9FAN - chains H and L of the 3 polymer chains in the assembly; structure by electron microscopy, 2.90 A resolution.

== Chain H ==
Molecule: Neuroligin-2
Organism: Homo sapiens
UniProtKB: Q8NFZ4 (NLGN2_HUMAN); residues 668-700 here = UniProt positions 668-700
Amino-acid sequence (33 residues; each row starts with the number of its first residue):
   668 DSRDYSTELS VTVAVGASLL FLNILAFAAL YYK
Curated features (UniProtKB/Swiss-Prot):
  - region: Val-678 to Tyr-698 (Required for interaction with LHFPL4)

== Chain L ==
Molecule: LHFPL tetraspan subfamily member 4 protein
Organism: Homo sapiens
UniProtKB: Q7Z7J7 (LHPL4_HUMAN); residue numbers follow UniProt; this construct covers 11-203
Amino-acid sequence (193 residues; row label = number of the first residue in the row):
    11 YHEHYMRNSR AIGVLWAIFT ICFAIINVVV FIQPYWVGDS VSTPKPGYFG LFHYCVGSGL
    71 AGRELTCRGS FTDFSTIPSS AFKAAAFFVL LSMVLILGCI TCFSLFFFCN TATVYKICAW
   131 MQLLAALCLV LGCMIFPDGW DAETIRDMCG AKTGKYSLGD CSVRWAYILA IIGILNALIL
   191 SFLAFVLGNR QTD
Cystine bridges: Cys-65/Cys-77, Cys-109/Cys-128, Cys-159/Cys-171
Small-molecule neighbours: phosphatidylglycerol (PGW; (1R)-2-{[(S)-{[(2S)-2,3-dihydroxypropyl]oxy}(hydroxy)phosphoryl]oxy}-1-[(hexadecanoyloxy)methyl]ethyl (9Z)-octadec-9-enoate): Arg-20, Ala-27, Ile-28, Ile-31, Ile-35, Ile-110, Phe-113, Ser-114, Phe-116, Phe-117, Phe-118, Cys-119, Thr-121, Tyr-125

== Chain H / chain L interface ==
Residue-residue contacts (35; chain H residue first):
  Asp-668(H) / Arg-73(L)
  Arg-670(H) / Asp-49(L)  salt bridge
  Arg-670(H) / Ser-50(L)  hydrogen bond (side chain-backbone)
  Arg-670(H) / Val-51(L)
  Arg-670(H) / Thr-53(L)  hydrogen bond (side chain-backbone)
  Arg-670(H) / Pro-56(L)
  Tyr-672(H) / Asp-49(L)  hydrogen bond
  Tyr-672(H) / Ser-172(L)
  Tyr-672(H) / Arg-174(L)
  Glu-675(H) / Arg-174(L)  salt bridge
  Glu-675(H) / Trp-175(L)  hydrogen bond (side chain-backbone)
  Leu-676(H) / Val-173(L)
  Leu-676(H) / Arg-174(L)
  Leu-676(H) / Ile-178(L)  hydrophobic
  Thr-679(H) / Trp-175(L)
  Thr-679(H) / Ile-178(L)
  Val-680(H) / Ile-178(L)  hydrophobic
  Gly-683(H) / Ile-182(L)
  Leu-686(H) / Ile-36(L)  hydrophobic
  Leu-687(H) / Ile-182(L)  hydrophobic
  Leu-687(H) / Leu-185(L)  hydrophobic
  Leu-687(H) / Asn-186(L)
  Leu-687(H) / Ile-189(L)  hydrophobic
  Leu-689(H) / Phe-29(L)  hydrophobic
  Asn-690(H) / Phe-29(L)
  Asn-690(H) / Asn-186(L)  hydrogen bond
  Asn-690(H) / Ile-189(L)
  Phe-694(H) / Ile-189(L)
  Phe-694(H) / Phe-192(L)  hydrophobic
  Phe-694(H) / Leu-193(L)  hydrophobic
  Ala-696(H) / Ile-22(L)  hydrophobic
  Leu-697(H) / Ile-22(L)  hydrophobic
  Leu-697(H) / Leu-193(L)  hydrophobic
  Leu-697(H) / Val-196(L)  hydrophobic
  Leu-697(H) / Arg-200(L)  hydrogen bond (backbone-side chain)
Interface residues without a listed pair, chain H (18 interface residues in all): Ile-691, Ala-693, Tyr-698
Interface residues without a listed pair, chain L (26 interface residues in all): Lys-55, Leu-179, Leu-190, Leu-197

== Overview ==
The interface between chain H and chain L involves 18 residues on one side and 26 on the other; the contacts
include 6 hydrogen bonds and 2 salt bridges. Among the polar pairs are Arg-670(H)/Asp-49(L),
Glu-675(H)/Arg-174(L) and Arg-670(H)/Ser-50(L). Chain L binds phosphatidylglycerol.
Chain H is Neuroligin-2 and chain L is LHFPL tetraspan subfamily member 4 protein, both from Homo sapiens; the
structure, CryoEM structure of gamma2 subunit of GABA(A)R in complex with GARLH4, the TMD of Neuroligin2 from
..., was determined by electron microscopy.
